7V5Y - chains B and F of the 6 polymer chains in the assembly; structure by X-ray diffraction, 2.25 A resolution.

[Chain B]
Name: Antitoxin
Source organism: Staphylococcus aureus (strain NCTC 8325 / PS 47)
UniProt: Q2FVF7 (Q2FVF7_STAA8); numbering as in UniProt (aligned over 1-85)
Sequence (85 residues; each row starts with the number of its first residue):
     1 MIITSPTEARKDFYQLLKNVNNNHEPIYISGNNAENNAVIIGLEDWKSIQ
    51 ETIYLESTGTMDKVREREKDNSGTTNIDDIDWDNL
Reported in the primary citation:
  - higher-order assembly contacts with a neighbouring Putative mRNA interferase YoeB: S48

[Chain F]
Name: Putative mRNA interferase YoeB
Source organism: Staphylococcus aureus (strain NCTC 8325 / PS 47)
UniProt: Q2FVF8 (Q2FVF8_STAA8); numbering as in UniProt (aligned over 1-88)
Sequence (88 residues; each row starts with the number of its first residue):
     1 MSNYTVKIKNSAKSDLKKIKHSYLKKSFLEIVETLKNDPYKITQSFEKLE
    51 PKYLERYSRRINHQHRVVYTVDDRNKEVLILSAWSHYD
Disordered / not traced: 1
Reported in the primary citation:
  - higher-order assembly contacts with a neighbouring Antitoxin: Q44, R60, H63

[Interface between chain B and chain F]
Pairs across the interface (5):
  E56(B) - H86(F)  hydrogen bond (backbone-side chain)
  S57(B) - Q64(F)  hydrogen bond
  S57(B) - H86(F)
  G59(B) - Y87(F)
  D62(B) - Y87(F)  hydrogen bond
Other interface residues (no listed pair), chain B (5 interface residues in all): I53
Other interface residues (no listed pair), chain F (5 interface residues in all): H63, S85

[Summary]
Chain B and chain F each contribute 5 residues to their interface, with 3 hydrogen bonds. Polar contacts
include E56(B)-H86(F), S57(B)-Q64(F) and D62(B)-Y87(F). From the paper: higher-order assembly contacts with a
neighbouring Antitoxin through Q44(F), R60(F) and H63(F); higher-order assembly contacts with a neighbouring
Putative mRNA interferase YoeB through S48(B).
Chain B is Antitoxin and chain F is Putative mRNA interferase YoeB, both from Staphylococcus aureus (strain
NCTC 8325 / PS 47); the structure, Crystal structure of hexameric complex of Sa2YoeB-Sa2YefM toxin-antitoxin
from Staphylococcus aureus, was determined by X-ray diffraction together with 7V5Z and 7V6W from the same
study.
